Entry 8K0C (electron microscopy, 3.18 A resolution); this record covers chains F and A of the 8 polymer chains in the assembly.

== Chain F ==
Name: Light chain of 1E5 Fab fragments
Organism: Macaca mulatta
Notes: antibody fragment or engineered binder
Chain sequence (213 residues; each row starts with the number of its first residue):
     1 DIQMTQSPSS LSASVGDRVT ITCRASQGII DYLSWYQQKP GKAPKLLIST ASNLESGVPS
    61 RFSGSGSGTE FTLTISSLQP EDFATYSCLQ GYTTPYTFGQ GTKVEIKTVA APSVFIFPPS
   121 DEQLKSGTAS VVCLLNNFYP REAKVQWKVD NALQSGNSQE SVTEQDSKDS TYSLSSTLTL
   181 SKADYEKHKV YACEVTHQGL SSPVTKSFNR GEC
Cystine bridges: Cys-23/Cys-88, Cys-133/Cys-193

== Chain A ==
Name: Glycoprotein G
Organism: Nipah virus
UniProt: Q9IH62 (GLYCP_NIPAV); numbering as in UniProt (aligned over 97-601)
Chain sequence (505 residues; numbered 97 to 601; the number before each row is that of its first residue):
    97 LADKIGTEIG PKVSLIDTSS TITIPANIGL LGSKISQSTA SINENVNEKC KFTLPPLKIH
   157 ECNISCPNPL PFREYRPQTE GVSNLVGLPN NICLQKTSNQ ILKPKLISYT LPVVGQSGTC
   217 ITDPLLAMDE GYFAYSHLER IGSCSRGVSK QRIIGVGEVL DRGDEVPSLF MTNVWTPPNP
   277 NTVYHCSAVY NNEFYYVLCA VSTVGDPILN STYWSGSLMM TRLAVKPKSN GGGYNQHQLA
   337 LRSIEKGRYD KVMPYGPSGI KQGDTLYFPA VGFLVRTEFK YNDSNCPITK CQYSKPENCR
   397 LSMGIRPNSH YILRSGLLKY NLSDGENPKV VFIEISDQRL SIGSPSKIYD SLGQPVFYQA
   457 SFSWDTMIKF GDVLTVNPLV VNWRNNTVIS RPGQSQCPRF NTCPEICWEG VYNDAFLIDR
   517 INWISAGVFL DSNQTAENPV FTVFKDNEIL YRAQLASEDT NAQKTITNCF LLKNKIWCIS
   577 LVEIYDTGDN VIRPKLFAVK IPEQC
Disordered / not traced: 152-176
Cystine bridges: Cys-189/Cys-601, Cys-216/Cys-240, Cys-282/Cys-295, Cys-382/Cys-395, Cys-387/Cys-499, Cys-493/Cys-503, Cys-565/Cys-574
UniProt features mapped onto this chain:
  - glycosylation (N-linked (GlcNAc...) asparagine): Asn-159, Asn-306, Asn-378, Asn-417, Asn-481, Asn-529
  - natural variant: Arg-248 (R248K: In strain: Isolate NiV/KHM/CSUR38), Thr-272 (T272A: In strain: Isolate NiV/MY/99/VRI-0626), Gly-327 (G327D: In strain: Isolate NiV/KHM/CSUR38), Ile-408 (I408V: In strain: Isolate NiV/KHM/CSUR38), Val-426 (V426I: In strain: Isolate NiV/KHM/CSUR38), Leu-470 (L470Q: In strain: Isolate NiV/KHM/CSUR38), Asn-478 (N478S: In strain: Isolate NiV/KHM/CSUR38), Asn-481 (N481D: In strain: Isolate NiV/KHM/CSUR38)
Reported in the primary citation:
  - mutagenesis - K246A, K246G: unchanged binding to EB2

== How chain F and chain A interact ==
Contacting residue pairs (20; chain F residue first):
  Gln-27(F) / Thr-531(A)
  Gly-28(F) / Asn-557(A)  hydrogen bond (backbone-side chain)
  Ile-30(F) / Tyr-581(A)  hydrophobic
  Asp-31(F) / Ser-239(A)  hydrogen bond
  Ser-49(F) / Arg-242(A)
  Thr-50(F) / Arg-242(A)
  Ser-52(F) / Ser-239(A)
  Asn-53(F) / Arg-242(A)
  Ser-67(F) / Tyr-581(A)  hydrogen bond
  Ser-67(F) / Asn-586(A)
  Gly-68(F) / Tyr-581(A)  hydrogen bond (backbone-side chain)
  Gly-91(F) / Gln-490(A)  hydrogen bond (backbone-side chain)
  Tyr-92(F) / Gln-490(A)  hydrogen bond (backbone-side chain)
  Tyr-92(F) / Thr-531(A)
  Tyr-92(F) / Ala-532(A)  hydrogen bond (side chain-backbone)
  Tyr-92(F) / Asn-557(A)
  Thr-93(F) / Gln-490(A)  hydrogen bond (side chain-backbone)
  Thr-93(F) / Gln-530(A)  hydrogen bond
  Thr-94(F) / Ser-491(A)
  Thr-94(F) / Gln-530(A)
Other interface residues (no listed pair), chain F (16 interface residues in all): Tyr-32, Glu-55
Other interface residues (no listed pair), chain A (15 interface residues in all): Cys-240, Ser-241, Glu-533, Gln-559, Ile-588

== Overview ==
16 residues of chain F and 15 residues of chain A are in contact, with 9 hydrogen bonds. Among the polar pairs
are Gly-28(F)/Asn-557(A), Asp-31(F)/Ser-239(A) and Ser-67(F)/Tyr-581(A). The paper reports that K246A and
K246G of chain A leave binding to EB2 unchanged.
Chain F is Light chain of 1E5 Fab fragments (Macaca mulatta) and chain A is Glycoprotein G (Nipah virus); the
structure, Cryo-EM structure of conformation 1 of complex of Nipah virus attachment glycoprotein G with 1E5
neutralizing ..., was determined by electron microscopy, deposited together with 8K0D and 8XC4.
